Entry 6Z47 (electron microscopy, 6.30 A resolution (low resolution: residue-level contacts below are approximate; hydrogen-bond / salt-bridge calls are withheld)); this record covers chains E and F of the 8 polymer chains in the assembly.

Chain E (and F):
Molecule: Myosin light chain 9
From: Meleagris gallopavo
Notes: chain F of this document is another copy of the same molecule, construct and numbering; everything in this record applies to it too
UniProt: G3URE9 (G3URE9_MELGA); residues 1-172 here = UniProt positions 1-172
Chain sequence (172 residues; numbered 1 to 172; the number before each row is that of its first residue):
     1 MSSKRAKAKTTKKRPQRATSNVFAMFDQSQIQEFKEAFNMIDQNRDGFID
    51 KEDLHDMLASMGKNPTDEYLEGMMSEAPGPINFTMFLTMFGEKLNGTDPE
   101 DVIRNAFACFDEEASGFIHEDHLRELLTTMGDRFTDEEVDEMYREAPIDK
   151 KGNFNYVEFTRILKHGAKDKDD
Disordered / not traced: 1-19, 169-172
Ion coordination: Mg2+: Asp42, Asn44, Asp53
From the paper describing this entry:
  - post-translational modification sites: Ser20 (citing earlier work)

Interface between chain E and chain F:
Contacting residue pairs (15; chain E residue first):
  Glu36(E) with Lys35(F)
  Met40(E) with Lys35(F); Phe83(F)
  Gln43(E) with Asp46(F); Phe48(F); Asn82(F); Thr84(F)
  Arg45(E) with Asp46(F)
  Ala59(E) with Asn21(F)
  Ser60(E) with Ser20(F); Asn21(F); Val22(F); Phe23(F)
  Met61(E) with Phe23(F)
  Gly62(E) with Asn21(F)
Other interface residues (no listed pair), chain E (10 interface residues in all): Asp42, Asn44
Other interface residues (no listed pair), chain F (11 interface residues in all): Arg45

In short:
10 residues of chain E and 11 residues of chain F are in contact. Asp42(E), Asn44(E) and Asp53(E) form the
Mg2+ site. From the paper: a modification site at Ser20(E).
Both chains are Myosin light chain 9 (Meleagris gallopavo). Entry 6Z47 (Smooth muscle myosin shutdown state
heads region) was determined by electron microscopy.
